Entry 6ZXS (X-ray diffraction, 3.00 A resolution); this record covers chains B and G of the 16 polymer chains in the assembly.

[Chain B]
Molecule: Photosystem I P700 chlorophyll a apoprotein A2
Source organism: Pisum sativum
Notes: EC 1.97.1.12
Reference sequence: A0A0F6NGI2 (A0A0F6NGI2_PEA); numbering as in UniProt (aligned over 2-734)
Amino-acid sequence (733 residues; each row starts with the number of its first residue):
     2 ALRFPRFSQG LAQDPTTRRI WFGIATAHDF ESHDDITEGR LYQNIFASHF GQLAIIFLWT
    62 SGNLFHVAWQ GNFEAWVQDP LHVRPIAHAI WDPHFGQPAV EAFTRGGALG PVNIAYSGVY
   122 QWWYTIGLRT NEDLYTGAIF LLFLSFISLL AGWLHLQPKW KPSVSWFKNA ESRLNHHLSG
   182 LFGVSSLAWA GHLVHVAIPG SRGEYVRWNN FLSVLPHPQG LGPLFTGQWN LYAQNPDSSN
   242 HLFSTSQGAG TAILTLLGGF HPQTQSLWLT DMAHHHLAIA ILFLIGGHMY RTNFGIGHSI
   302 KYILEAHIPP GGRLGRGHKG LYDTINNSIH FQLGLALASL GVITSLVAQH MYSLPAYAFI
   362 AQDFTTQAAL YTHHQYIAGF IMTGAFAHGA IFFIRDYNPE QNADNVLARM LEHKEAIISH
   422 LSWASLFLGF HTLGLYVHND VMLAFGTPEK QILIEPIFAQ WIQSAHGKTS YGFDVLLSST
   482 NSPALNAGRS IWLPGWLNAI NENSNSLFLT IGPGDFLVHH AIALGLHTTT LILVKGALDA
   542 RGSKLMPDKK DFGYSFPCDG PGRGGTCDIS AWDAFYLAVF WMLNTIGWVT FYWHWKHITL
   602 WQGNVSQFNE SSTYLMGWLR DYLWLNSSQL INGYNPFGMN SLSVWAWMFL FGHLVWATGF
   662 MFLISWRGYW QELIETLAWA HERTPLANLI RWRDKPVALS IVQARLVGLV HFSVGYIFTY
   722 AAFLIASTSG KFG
Bound ions: chlorophyll a Mg site 1 near Gln53 (its only coordinating residue here); chlorophyll a Mg site 2 near Asp93 (its only coordinating residue here); Ca2+: Ile501, Glu503, Asn506, Leu508; 4Fe-4S cluster Fe: Cys559, Cys568 (shared with 2 residues of chain A)
Small-molecule neighbours:
  - beta-carotene (BCR), molecule 1: Leu54, Ile57, Phe58, Trp60, Gly181, Leu182, Val185, Ser186, Leu188
  - beta-carotene (BCR), molecule 2: Thr61, Leu65, Trp123, Trp124, Ile127, Leu129, Gly138, Phe141, Leu142, Leu145, Trp209
  - beta-carotene (BCR), molecule 3: Leu188, Leu222, Leu225, Phe226, Leu278, Leu285, Ile286, His289
  - beta-carotene (BCR), molecule 4: Phe332, Gly335, Leu336, Ala339, Val343, Met383, Ala386, Phe387, Gly390, Phe393, Phe394, Ala538
  - beta-carotene (BCR), molecule 5: Phe387, Met411, Ile418, Val535, Leu539
  - beta-carotene (BCR), molecule 6: Leu434, Gly435, Val438
  - beta-carotene (BCR), molecule 7: Val645, Trp648, Met649, Phe652, Trp671, Leu674, Ile675, Leu678, Phe719
  - beta-carotene (BCR), molecule 8: Thr685, Pro686, Leu687, Ala688
  - chlorophyll a isomer (CL0): Leu620, Leu624, Trp625
  - chlorophyll a (CLA), molecule 1: Phe5, Phe8, Gly24, Ile25, Ala28, His29, Phe31, His34, Ser49, Gly52, Gln53, Ile56
  - chlorophyll a (CLA), molecule 2: Thr18, Ile21, Trp22, Ile675, Leu678, Ala679, His682, Ile691, Arg692, Trp693, Arg694, Asp695, Pro697, Val698, Leu700
  - chlorophyll a (CLA), molecule 3: Trp22, Phe652, Leu655, Val656, Thr659, Met662, Phe663, Leu700, Val708, Val711, His712, Val715
  - chlorophyll a (CLA), molecule 4: Ile25, Ala26, Thr27, Ala28, His29, Asp30, His331, Leu334, Leu338, Phe381, Ile382, Thr384, Gly385, Ala388, His389, Ile392, Arg396, Tyr555, Trp573, Phe576, Val711, Val715, Phe719
  - chlorophyll a (CLA), molecule 5: His29, Phe31, Tyr43, Ile46, Ser49, His50, Gln53, Leu54, Ile57, Phe168, Arg174, His178, Leu182, Phe183, Ile330, His331, Gln333, Leu334, Ala337, Leu338, Leu341
  - chlorophyll a (CLA), molecule 6: His29, Gln53, Ile56, Ile57, Trp60, Leu341, Ile378, Phe381, Ile382
  - chlorophyll a (CLA), molecule 7: Phe47, Phe51, Ile148, Leu151, Ala152, Leu155, His156, Lys160, Trp161, Pro163, Trp167
  - chlorophyll a (CLA), molecule 8: Phe47, His50, Phe51, Leu54, Trp123, Trp167, Phe168, Asn170, Ser173, Arg174, His177, His178, Gly181, Leu182, Phe183, Ile344, Tyr358
  - chlorophyll a (CLA), molecule 9: Leu54, Phe58, Ile127, Gly128, Leu129, Asp134, Thr137, Gly138, Phe141, Leu145, Ile148, Ser149, Ser186, Ala189, Trp190, Gly192, His193, His196, Val197, Val207, Arg208, Trp209, Phe212
  - chlorophyll a (CLA), molecule 10: Ile56, Leu59, Trp60, Ser62, Gly63, Phe66, His67, Trp70, Gln71, His89, Ala90, Trp92
  - chlorophyll a (CLA), molecule 11: Ile56, Trp60, Asn64, His67, Ala88, His89, Asn114, Ile115, Ala116, Tyr117, Ser118, Val120, Val645, Trp646, Met649, Phe719
  - chlorophyll a (CLA), molecule 12: Trp60, Asn64, Tyr117, Ser118, Ala370, Thr373, His374, Tyr377, Ile378, Phe381, Trp646, Met649, Ile718, Phe719, Tyr721, Ala722, Leu725, Ile726
  - chlorophyll a (CLA), molecule 13: Trp60, Thr61, Ser118, Gly119, Val120, Trp123, Val185, Ser186, Ala189, Leu341, Ile344, Thr345, Val348, Met352, Tyr358, Ile361, Leu371, His374, His375, Ile378, Ile382
  - chlorophyll a (CLA), molecule 14: His89, Ala90, Ile91, Trp92, Asp93, His95, Phe96, Phe104, Asn114, Ser644, Val645, Trp648
  - chlorophyll a (CLA), molecule 15: Trp123, Thr126, Ile127, Leu182, Phe183, Ser186, Ser187, Trp190, Leu194, Leu268, Met273, His276, His277, Ile280, Ile344, Leu347, Val348, His351, Met352, Ala357, Tyr358
  - chlorophyll a (CLA), molecule 16: Trp167, Asn170, Ser173, His177, Thr293, Asn294, Phe295
  - chlorophyll a (CLA), molecule 17: Ala171, Arg174, Leu175, His178, Leu179, Phe183, Ile280, Leu283, Phe284, Ile301, Leu305, Tyr323, Ile326, Asn327, Leu336, Ala337, Ser340, Leu341, Ile344
  - chlorophyll a (CLA), molecule 18: Leu175, Leu179, Phe183, Leu283, Phe284, Gly287, Met290, Tyr291, Ile301, Ile304
  - chlorophyll a (CLA), molecule 19: Asn176, His177, Ser180, Gly181, Val185, Leu285, His289, Tyr291, Thr293, Phe295, Ile297
  - chlorophyll a (CLA), molecule 20: Leu188, Ala189, Ala191, Gly192, Val195, His196, Phe212, Val215, Leu216, Pro217, His218, Gly221, Leu222, Phe226, Tyr233, Ile254, Leu255, Leu278
  - chlorophyll a (CLA), molecule 21: Leu225, Trp230, Asn231, Tyr233, Ala234, Leu255, Thr256, Leu257, His275, Leu278, Ala279, Ile282, Leu283, Ile492, Trp493
  - chlorophyll a (CLA), molecule 22: Thr256, Leu257, Gly259, Leu268, Asp272, Met273, His275, His276, Ala279, Ile280, Leu283, His351, Leu355, Trp493, Trp497
  - chlorophyll a (CLA), molecule 23: Ile286, Gly287, His289, Met290, Ile297, Gly298, His299
  - chlorophyll a (CLA), molecule 24: Ile286, Met290, His299, Tyr303, Ile304, Ala307, His308
  - chlorophyll a (CLA), molecule 25: Ile304, Leu305, His308, Leu315, His319, Leu322, Ile326, Phe332, Val407, Leu408, Met411
  - chlorophyll a (CLA), molecule 26: Ala307, His308, Ile309, Pro310, Pro311, Arg314, Leu315
  - chlorophyll a (CLA), molecule 27: Arg314, Leu315, Val407, Arg410, Met411, Glu413, His414, Ala417, Ile418, His421
  - chlorophyll a (CLA), molecule 28: Leu336, Ala339, Ser340, Val343, Ile344, Leu347, Gln350, His351, Tyr353, Ser354, Leu355, Leu508, Phe509
  - chlorophyll a (CLA), molecule 29: Val343, Ser346, Leu347, Gln350, Gln376, Gly380, Met383, Phe387, Leu527, Thr530, Thr531, Leu534, Met583, Thr586, Ile587
  - chlorophyll a (CLA), molecule 30: Gln350, Tyr353, Tyr372, Gln376, Phe459, Ala460, Ile463, Gln464, Phe509, Leu510, Ile512, His520, Ile523, Leu527, Val590, Tyr593, Trp594, Lys597
  - chlorophyll a (CLA), molecule 31: Tyr377, Thr433, Leu434, Tyr437, Val519, Ala522, Leu525, Asn585, Trp589, Phe592, Leu616, Trp619, Leu624, Ser628, Ile632, Phe650, His654, Trp657, Phe713, Tyr717, Thr720, Tyr721, Phe724
  - chlorophyll a (CLA), molecule 32: Ala417, His421, Trp424
  - chlorophyll a (CLA), molecule 33: Ile418, Leu422, Trp424, Ala524, Leu527, His528, Thr531
  - chlorophyll a (CLA), molecule 34: Ser420, His421, Ser423, Trp424, Leu427, Phe431
  - chlorophyll a (CLA), molecule 35: Ser423, Ser426, Leu427, Gly430, Phe431, Leu434, Leu525, Thr529, Leu532, Ile533, Leu578, Phe581, Trp582
  - chlorophyll a (CLA), molecule 36: Trp424, Phe428, Leu429, Ile455, Glu456, Pro457, Ile458, Phe459, Ala460, Ile512, Phe517, His520, His521, Ala524, His528
  - chlorophyll a (CLA), molecule 37: Trp424, Leu427, Phe428, Phe431, His432
  - chlorophyll a (CLA), molecule 38: His432, Gly435, Leu436, Val438, His439, Val442, Met443, Phe446, Lys451, Ile453
  - chlorophyll a (CLA), molecule 39: Leu434, Val438, Asp441, Leu525, Phe581, Trp582, Asn585, Trp589, Leu616, Leu620, Trp657, Phe713, Tyr717
  - chlorophyll a (CLA), molecule 40: Ile458, Phe459, Trp462, Phe474
  - chlorophyll a (CLA), molecule 41: Trp462, Ile463, Ala466, His467, Leu477, Leu478, Ala485, Trp493, Leu494, Trp497, Phe509
  - chlorophyll a (CLA), molecule 42: Leu477, Ser483, Pro484, Ala485, Ala488, Gly489, Ile492, Trp493
  - chlorophyll a (CLA), molecule 43: Trp648, Leu651, Phe652, His654, Leu655, Trp657, Ala658, Phe661
  - chlorophyll a (CLA), molecule 44: Leu655, Ala658, Thr659, Phe661, Met662, Ile665, Ser666, Tyr670, Trp671, Leu674
  - chlorophyll a (CLA), molecule 45: Leu678, Ala681, His682, Thr685, Ala688, Ile691
  - chlorophyll a (CLA), molecule 46: Trp680, Ala681, Arg684, Thr685, Pro686
  - chlorophyll a (CLA), molecule 47: Pro686, Leu687, Ala688, Leu690, Ile691
  - phylloquinone (PQN): Trp22, Met662, Phe663, Ser666, Trp667, Arg668, Trp671, Ile675, Val698, Ala699, Leu700, Ala705
  - 4Fe-4S cluster (SF4): Cys559, Gly561, Pro562, Cys568, Trp667, Ile702, Arg706

[Chain G]
Molecule: PsaG
Source organism: Pisum sativum
Amino-acid sequence (97 residues; row label = number of the first residue in the row):
    58 LNPSLVISLS TGLSLFLGRF VFFNFQRENV AKQGLPEQNG VTHFEAGDTR AKEYVSLLKS
   118 NDPVGFNIVD VLAWGSIGHI VAYYILATSS NGYDPKF
Bound ions: chlorophyll a Mg near Asp119 (its only coordinating residue here)
Small-molecule neighbours:
  - beta-carotene (BCR), molecule 1: Thr68, Leu72, Val128, Leu129, Gly132, Ser133, His136, Ile137, Tyr140
  - beta-carotene (BCR), molecule 2: Ala130, Trp131, Ser133, Ile134, Ile137
  - chlorophyll a (CLA), molecule 1: Pro60, Ser61, Ile64, Ser65, Thr68, Gly69, Leu72, Phe73, Leu129, His136, Tyr140
  - chlorophyll a (CLA), molecule 2: Leu72, Phe73, Arg76, Phe77, Ser117, Asn118, Asp119, Pro120, Phe123, Asn124, Ile125, Val128
  - chlorophyll a (CLA), molecule 3: Phe79, Phe82, Gln83, Asn86, Val87, Gln90
  - chlorophyll a (CLA), molecule 4: Phe82, Asn86, Lys89, Gln90, Ser133, Ile134, Ile137, Val138
  - chlorophyll a (CLA), molecule 5: Asp105, Arg107, Tyr111
  - chlorophyll a (CLA), molecule 6: Val126, Leu129, Ala130, Ser133
  - chlorophyll a (CLA), molecule 7: Ile137, Tyr140, Tyr141, Ala144, Thr145, Asn148
  - chlorophyll a (CLA), molecule 8: Tyr141, Thr145, Asn148, Tyr150, Pro152

[Interface between chain B and chain G]
Residue-residue contacts - 60 pairs, chain B then chain G:
  Ser164(B) with Gly104(G), hydrogen bond (side chain-backbone)
  Ser166(B) with Gln95(G); Ala103(G), hydrogen bond (side chain-backbone); Gly104(G), hydrogen bond (side chain-backbone); Asp105(G)
  Trp167(B) with Asp105(G); Arg107(G)
  Lys169(B) with Gln95(G); Asn96(G); His100(G)
  Asn170(B) with His100(G); Asp105(G), hydrogen bond; Ala108(G)
  Glu172(B) with Pro93(G); His100(G), salt bridge
  Leu225(B) with Tyr140(G)
  Phe226(B) with Tyr140(G), hydrogen bond (backbone-side chain)
  Thr227(B) with Pro60(G); Leu143(G)
  Gly228(B) with Leu143(G); Ala144(G), hydrogen bond (backbone-backbone); Ser147(G), hydrogen bond (backbone-side chain)
  Gln229(B) with Ser147(G)
  Trp230(B) with Tyr140(G), hydrophobic; Ala144(G), hydrophobic; Ser147(G)
  Asn231(B) with Ser147(G); Asn148(G), hydrogen bond (side chain-backbone)
  Arg292(B) with Val87(G); Gly91(G), hydrogen bond (side chain-backbone); Leu92(G); Pro93(G); Glu110(G), salt bridge
  Asn294(B) with Arg107(G), hydrogen bond (side chain-backbone); Ala108(G); Lys109(G); Glu110(G); Tyr111(G), hydrogen bond (backbone-backbone)
  Phe295(B) with Leu115(G); Val126(G)
  Gly296(B) with Val87(G)
  Ile297(B) with Val126(G), hydrophobic
  His299(B) with Gln90(G), hydrogen bond
  Ser300(B) with Gln90(G); Pro93(G)
  Lys302(B) with Glu94(G), salt bridge
  Tyr303(B) with Lys89(G), hydrogen bond (side chain-backbone); Gln90(G)
  Ile304(B) with Gln90(G)
  Tyr323(B) with Glu94(G); His100(G)
  Asp324(B) with Gln95(G); Asn96(G), hydrogen bond (side chain-backbone); Gly97(G)
  Asn328(B) with Asn96(G), hydrogen bond
  Asn487(B) with Lys153(G), hydrogen bond (backbone-side chain)
  Ala488(B) with Tyr150(G), hydrogen bond (backbone-side chain)
  Arg490(B) with Lys153(G)
  Ser491(B) with Asp151(G)
  Ile492(B) with Tyr150(G), hydrophobic
Other interface residues (no listed pair), chain B (37 interface residues in all): Ala171, Ile286, Thr293, Gly298, Asn327, Gly489
Other interface residues (no listed pair), chain G (32 interface residues in all): Ile137, Phe154

[In short]
37 residues of chain B face 32 of chain G across their interface; the contacts include 17 hydrogen bonds and 3
salt bridges. Polar pairs include Glu172(B)-His100(G), Arg292(B)-Glu110(G) and Lys302(B)-Glu94(G).
Here chain B is Photosystem I P700 chlorophyll a apoprotein A2 and chain G is PsaG, both from Pisum sativum.
Entry 6ZXS (Cold grown Pea Photosystem I) was determined by X-ray diffraction.
